Entry 4J56 (X-ray diffraction, 2.37 A resolution); this record covers chains B and F of the 4 polymer chains in the assembly.

# Chain B
Molecule: Thioredoxin reductase 2
From: Plasmodium falciparum
Notes: EC 1.8.1.9
UniProtKB: P61076 (TRXR2_PLAF7); residues 1-541 here correspond to UniProt positions 77-617 (UniProt number = residue number + 76)
Amino-acid sequence (541 residues; each row starts with the number of its first residue):
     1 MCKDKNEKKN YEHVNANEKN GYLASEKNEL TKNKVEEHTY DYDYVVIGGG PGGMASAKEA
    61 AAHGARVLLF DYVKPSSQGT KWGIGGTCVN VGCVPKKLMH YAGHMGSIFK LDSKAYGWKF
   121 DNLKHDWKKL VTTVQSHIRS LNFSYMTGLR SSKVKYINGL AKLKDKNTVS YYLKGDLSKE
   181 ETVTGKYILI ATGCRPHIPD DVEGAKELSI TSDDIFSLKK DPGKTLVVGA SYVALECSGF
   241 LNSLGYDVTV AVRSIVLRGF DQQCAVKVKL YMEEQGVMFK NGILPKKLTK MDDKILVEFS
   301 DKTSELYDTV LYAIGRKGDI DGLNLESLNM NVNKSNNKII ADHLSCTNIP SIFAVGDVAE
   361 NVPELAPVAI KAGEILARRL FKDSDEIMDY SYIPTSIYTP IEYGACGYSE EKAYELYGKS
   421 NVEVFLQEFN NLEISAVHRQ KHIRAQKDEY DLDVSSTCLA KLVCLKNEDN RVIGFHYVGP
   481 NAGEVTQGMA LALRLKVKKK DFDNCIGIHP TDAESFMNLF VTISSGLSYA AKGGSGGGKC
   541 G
Unresolved in the structure: 1-37
Cystine bridges: Cys88-Cys93
Construct notes: engineered mutation Ser535 (Cys611 in P61076)
Small-molecule neighbours: FAD (flavin-adenine dinucleotide): Ile47, Gly48, Gly49, Gly50, Pro51, Gly52, Gly53, Phe70, Asp71, Tyr72, Val73, Lys74, Gly85, Gly86, Thr87, Cys88, Val91, Gly92, Cys93, Lys96, Gly159, Leu160, Ala161, Ala191, Thr192, Gly193, Cys194, Ser212, Tyr232, Val233, Arg316, Asp319, Leu323, Val355, Gly356, Asp357, Glu364, Leu365, Ala366, Pro367, Ala369, Tyr398
Curated features (UniProtKB/Swiss-Prot):
  - region: His438 to Leu452 (Loop important for the interaction with TRX1)
  - active site: His509 (Proton acceptor)
  - binding site (FAD): Pro51, Gly52, Asp71 to Lys74, Thr87, Cys88, Gly92 to Lys96, Ala161, Asp357, Glu364 to Ala366, His509

# Chain F
Molecule: Thioredoxin
From: Plasmodium falciparum
UniProtKB: Q7KQL8 (THIO_PLAF7); numbering as in UniProt (aligned over 2-104)
Amino-acid sequence (114 residues; numbered -9 to 104; the number before each row is that of its first residue; numbers below 1 keep their minus sign (Arg-9 is residue -9)):
    -9 RGSHHHHHHG SVKIVTSQAE FDSIISQNEL VIVDFFAEWC GPSKRIAPFY EECSKTYTKM
    51 VFIKVDVDEV SEVTEKENIT SMPTFKVYKN GSSVDTLLGA NDSALKQLIE KYAA
Unresolved in the structure: -9 to -1
Construct notes: expression tag (-9 to 1); engineered mutation Ser33 (Cys in Q7KQL8)
Curated features (UniProtKB/Swiss-Prot):
  - active site: Cys30 (Nucleophile)
  - site: Asp24 (Deprotonates C-terminal active site Cys), Gly31 (Contributes to redox potential value), Pro32 (Contributes to redox potential value)

# Interface between chain B and chain F
Pairs across the interface - 14 pairs, chain B then chain F:
  Ser136(B) - Trp29(F)
  Arg139(B) - Trp29(F)
  Ser140(B) - Trp29(F)
  Phe143(B) - Trp29(F)  hydrophobic
  Phe143(B) - Val57(F)  hydrophobic
  Phe143(B) - Ile69(F)
  Phe143(B) - Thr70(F)
  Phe143(B) - Met72(F)  hydrophobic
  Met146(B) - Glu65(F)
  Thr147(B) - Ile69(F)
  Arg150(B) - Thr64(F)
  Arg150(B) - Glu65(F)  salt bridge
  Arg150(B) - Asn68(F)  hydrogen bond
  Arg150(B) - Ile69(F)  hydrogen bond (side chain-backbone)
Other interface residues (no listed pair), chain F (11 interface residues in all): Glu28, Asp58, Ser71

# Overview
7 residues of chain B face 11 of chain F across their interface; the contacts include 2 hydrogen bonds and 1
salt bridge. Polar pairs include Arg150(B)-Glu65(F), Arg150(B)-Asn68(F) and Arg150(B)-Ile69(F). Ligands of
chain B: flavin-adenine dinucleotide.
Here chain B is Thioredoxin reductase 2 and chain F is Thioredoxin, both from Plasmodium falciparum. Entry
4J56 (Structure of Plasmodium falciparum thioredoxin reductase-thioredoxin complex) was determined by X-ray
diffraction together with 4J57 from the same study.
